9L9P - chains S and H of the 5 polymer chains in the assembly; structure by electron microscopy, 4.30 A resolution (low resolution: residue-level contacts below are approximate; hydrogen-bond / salt-bridge calls are withheld).

Chain S:
Molecule: Putative tail fiber protein
From: Escherichia phage T1
UniProtKB: A0A3S9W0W9 (A0A3S9W0W9_BPT1); residue numbers follow UniProt; this construct covers 1-1172
Amino-acid sequence (1172 residues; numbered 1 to 1172; the number before each row is that of its first residue):
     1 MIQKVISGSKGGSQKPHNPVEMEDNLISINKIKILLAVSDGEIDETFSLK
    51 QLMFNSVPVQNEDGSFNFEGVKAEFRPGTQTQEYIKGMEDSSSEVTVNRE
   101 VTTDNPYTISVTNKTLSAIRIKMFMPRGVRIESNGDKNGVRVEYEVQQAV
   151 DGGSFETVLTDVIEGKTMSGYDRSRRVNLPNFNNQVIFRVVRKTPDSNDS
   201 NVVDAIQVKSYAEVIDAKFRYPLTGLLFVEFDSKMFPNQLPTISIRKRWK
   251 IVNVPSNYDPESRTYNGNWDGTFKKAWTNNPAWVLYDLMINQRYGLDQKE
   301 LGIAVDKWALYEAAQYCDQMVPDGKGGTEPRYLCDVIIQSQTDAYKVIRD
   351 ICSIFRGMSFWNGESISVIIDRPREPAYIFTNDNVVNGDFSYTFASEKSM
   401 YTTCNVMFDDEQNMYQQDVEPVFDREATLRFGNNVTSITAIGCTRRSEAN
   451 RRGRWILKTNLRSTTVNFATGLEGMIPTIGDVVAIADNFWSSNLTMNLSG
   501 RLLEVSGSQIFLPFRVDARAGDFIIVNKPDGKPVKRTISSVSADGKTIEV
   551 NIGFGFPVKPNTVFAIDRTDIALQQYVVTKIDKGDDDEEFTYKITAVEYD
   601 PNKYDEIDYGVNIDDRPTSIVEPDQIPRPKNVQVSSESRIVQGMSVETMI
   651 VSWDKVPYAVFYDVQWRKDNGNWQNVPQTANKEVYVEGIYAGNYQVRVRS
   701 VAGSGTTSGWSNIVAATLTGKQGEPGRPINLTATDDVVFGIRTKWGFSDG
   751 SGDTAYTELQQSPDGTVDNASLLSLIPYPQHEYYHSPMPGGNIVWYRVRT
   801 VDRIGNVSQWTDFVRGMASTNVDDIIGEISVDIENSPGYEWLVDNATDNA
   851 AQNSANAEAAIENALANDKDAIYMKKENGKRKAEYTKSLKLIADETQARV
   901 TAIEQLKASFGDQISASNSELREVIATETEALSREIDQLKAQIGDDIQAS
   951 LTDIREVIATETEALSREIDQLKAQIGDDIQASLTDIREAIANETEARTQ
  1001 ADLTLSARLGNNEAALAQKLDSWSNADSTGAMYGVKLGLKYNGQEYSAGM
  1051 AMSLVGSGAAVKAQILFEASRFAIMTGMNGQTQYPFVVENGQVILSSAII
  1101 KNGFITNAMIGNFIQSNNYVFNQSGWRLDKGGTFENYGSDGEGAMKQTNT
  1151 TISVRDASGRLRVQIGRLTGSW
Not modelled in the structure: 1-12, 821-1172

Chain H:
Molecule: Putative minor tail protein
From: Escherichia phage T1
UniProtKB: Q6XQC3 (Q6XQC3_BPT1); numbering as in UniProt (aligned over 1-117)
Amino-acid sequence (117 residues; each row starts with the number of its first residue):
     1 MATLDTFGWCTQVQGGGGSLTTTNSDRSIQFGNGYMQLASSGFNTTRREY
    51 SVVYAGEDFMAVYDFCNSHRIKPFAWTPPDGKIGIWVVKPNSLGAKPVSR
   101 DVMEINVTFMEQFTSME
Not modelled in the structure: 1

Chain S / chain H interface:
Residue-residue contacts (17; chain S residue first):
  Asp-383(S) / Phe-31(H)
  Asp-383(S) / Asn-33(H)
  Asp-383(S) / Tyr-35(H)
  Asn-384(S) / Phe-31(H)
  Val-385(S) / Phe-31(H)
  Val-386(S) / Ile-29(H)
  Val-386(S) / Gln-30(H)
  Val-386(S) / Phe-31(H)
  Asn-387(S) / Gln-30(H)
  Asn-387(S) / Phe-31(H)
  Gly-388(S) / Phe-31(H)
  Leu-472(S) / Gln-37(H)
  Ser-499(S) / Tyr-35(H)
  Asp-586(S) / Arg-27(H)
  Asp-587(S) / Arg-27(H)
  Glu-589(S) / Arg-27(H)
  Thr-591(S) / Ile-29(H)
Other interface residues (no listed pair), chain S (16 interface residues in all): Asn-382, Glu-473, Arg-515, Phe-590
Other interface residues (no listed pair), chain H (10 interface residues in all): Gly-32, Ala-39, Ser-41

Summary:
Chain S and chain H form an interface of 16 and 10 residues respectively.
Here chain S is Putative tail fiber protein and chain H is Putative minor tail protein, both from Escherichia
phage T1. Entry 9L9P (Cryo-EM structure of bacteriophage T1 tail tip complex) was determined by electron
microscopy (same publication as 9KZJ, 9L01, 9L0E and 9L0F).
